PDB entry 8JUY | electron microscopy, 4.34 A resolution (low resolution: residue-level contacts below are approximate; hydrogen-bond / salt-bridge calls are withheld) | chains B and C of the 6 polymer chains in the assembly

# Chain B
Name: ATPase family AAA domain-containing protein 2
Source organism: Homo sapiens
Notes: EC 3.6.1.-
UniProtKB: Q6PL18 (ATAD2_HUMAN); the construct lacks a stretch of the UniProt sequence and is renumbered around it, so the offset changes along the chain: 403-946 = UniProt 403-946; 1104-1140 = UniProt 947-983; 1141-1320 = UniProt 1118-1297; 1321-1390 = UniProt 1321-1390
Chain sequence (831 residues; row label = number of the first residue in the row; note: 157 numbers in that range are skipped by the numbering (no residue carries them; nothing is unmodelled there)):
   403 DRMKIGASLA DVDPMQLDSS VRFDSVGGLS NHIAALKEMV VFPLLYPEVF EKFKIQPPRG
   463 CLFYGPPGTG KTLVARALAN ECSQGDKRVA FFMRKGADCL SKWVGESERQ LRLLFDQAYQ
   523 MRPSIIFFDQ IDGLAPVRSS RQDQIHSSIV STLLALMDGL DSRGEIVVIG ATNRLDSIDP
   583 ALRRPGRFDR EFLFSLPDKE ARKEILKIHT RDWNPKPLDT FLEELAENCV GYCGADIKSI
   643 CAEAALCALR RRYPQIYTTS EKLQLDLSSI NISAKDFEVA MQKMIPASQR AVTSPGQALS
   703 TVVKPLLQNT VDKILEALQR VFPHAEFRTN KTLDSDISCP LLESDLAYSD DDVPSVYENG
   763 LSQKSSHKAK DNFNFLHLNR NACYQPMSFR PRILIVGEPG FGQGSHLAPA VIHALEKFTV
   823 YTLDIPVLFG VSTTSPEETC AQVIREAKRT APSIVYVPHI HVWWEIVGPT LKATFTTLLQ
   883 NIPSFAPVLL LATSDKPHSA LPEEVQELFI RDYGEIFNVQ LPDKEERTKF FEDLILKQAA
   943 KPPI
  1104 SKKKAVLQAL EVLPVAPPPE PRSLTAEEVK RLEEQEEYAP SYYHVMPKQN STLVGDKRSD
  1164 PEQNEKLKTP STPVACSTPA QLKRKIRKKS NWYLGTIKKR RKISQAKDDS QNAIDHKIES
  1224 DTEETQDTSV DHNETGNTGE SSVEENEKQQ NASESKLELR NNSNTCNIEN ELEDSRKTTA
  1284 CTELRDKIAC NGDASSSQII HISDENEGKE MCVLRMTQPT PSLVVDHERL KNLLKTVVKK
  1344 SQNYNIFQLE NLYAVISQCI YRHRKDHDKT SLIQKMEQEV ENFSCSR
Disordered / not traced: 403-421, 695-696, 730-785, 1104-1329, 1390
Sequence notes: engineered mutation Gln532 (Glu in Q6PL18)
Curated features (UniProtKB/Swiss-Prot):
  - binding site (ATP): Gly467 to Thr474
  - modified residue: Ser410 (Phosphoserine), Ser746 (Phosphoserine), Ser751 (Phosphoserine), Ser1162 (Phosphoserine), Thr1172 (Phosphothreonine), Thr1175 (Phosphothreonine), Thr1199 (Phosphothreonine), Ser1223 (Phosphoserine), Ser1256 (Phosphoserine), Ser1258 (Phosphoserine), Ser1266 (Phosphoserine), Thr1323 (Phosphothreonine)
  - cross-link (Glycyl lysine isopeptide (Lys-Gly)): Lys1151 (interchain with G-Cter in SUMO2), Lys1171 (interchain with G-Cter in SUMO2), Lys1259 (interchain with G-Cter in SUMO2)
Ligand contacts:
  - ATP (adenosine-5'-triphosphate), molecule 1: Ser427, Pro468, Pro469, Gly470, Thr471, Gly472, Lys473, Thr474, Leu475, Asp531, Gln532, His611, Gly636
  - ATP, molecule 2: Asp560, Arg586, Arg589
Reported in the primary citation:
  - mutagenesis - E532Q: increased stability
  - mutagenesis - D415A/E532Q/R540A: decreased stability

# Chain C
Name: ATPase family AAA domain-containing protein 2
Source organism: Homo sapiens
Notes: EC 3.6.1.-
UniProtKB: Q6PL18 (ATAD2_HUMAN); the construct lacks a stretch of the UniProt sequence and is renumbered around it, so the offset changes along the chain: 403-945 = UniProt 403-945; 1103-1140 = UniProt 946-983; 1141-1320 = UniProt 1118-1297; 1321-1390 = UniProt 1321-1390
Chain sequence (831 residues; row label = number of the first residue in the row; note: 157 numbers in that range are skipped by the numbering (no residue carries them; nothing is unmodelled there)):
   403 DRMKIGASLA DVDPMQLDSS VRFDSVGGLS NHIAALKEMV VFPLLYPEVF EKFKIQPPRG
   463 CLFYGPPGTG KTLVARALAN ECSQGDKRVA FFMRKGADCL SKWVGESERQ LRLLFDQAYQ
   523 MRPSIIFFDQ IDGLAPVRSS RQDQIHSSIV STLLALMDGL DSRGEIVVIG ATNRLDSIDP
   583 ALRRPGRFDR EFLFSLPDKE ARKEILKIHT RDWNPKPLDT FLEELAENCV GYCGADIKSI
   643 CAEAALCALR RRYPQIYTTS EKLQLDLSSI NISAKDFEVA MQKMIPASQR AVTSPGQALS
   703 TVVKPLLQNT VDKILEALQR VFPHAEFRTN KTLDSDISCP LLESDLAYSD DDVPSVYENG
   763 LSQKSSHKAK DNFNFLHLNR NACYQPMSFR PRILIVGEPG FGQGSHLAPA VIHALEKFTV
   823 YTLDIPVLFG VSTTSPEETC AQVIREAKRT APSIVYVPHI HVWWEIVGPT LKATFTTLLQ
   883 NIPSFAPVLL LATSDKPHSA LPEEVQELFI RDYGEIFNVQ LPDKEERTKF FEDLILKQAA
   943 KPP
  1103 ISKKKAVLQA LEVLPVAPPP EPRSLTAEEV KRLEEQEEYA PSYYHVMPKQ NSTLVGDKRS
  1163 DPEQNEKLKT PSTPVACSTP AQLKRKIRKK SNWYLGTIKK RRKISQAKDD SQNAIDHKIE
  1223 SDTEETQDTS VDHNETGNTG ESSVEENEKQ QNASESKLEL RNNSNTCNIE NELEDSRKTT
  1283 ACTELRDKIA CNGDASSSQI IHISDENEGK EMCVLRMTQP TPSLVVDHER LKNLLKTVVK
  1343 KSQNYNIFQL ENLYAVISQC IYRHRKDHDK TSLIQKMEQE VENFSCSR
Disordered / not traced: 403-420, 691, 728-785, 1103-1329
Sequence notes: engineered mutation Gln532 (Glu in Q6PL18)
Curated features (UniProtKB/Swiss-Prot):
  - binding site (ATP): Gly467 to Thr474
  - modified residue: Ser410 (Phosphoserine), Ser746 (Phosphoserine), Ser751 (Phosphoserine), Ser1162 (Phosphoserine), Thr1172 (Phosphothreonine), Thr1175 (Phosphothreonine), Thr1199 (Phosphothreonine), Ser1223 (Phosphoserine), Ser1256 (Phosphoserine), Ser1258 (Phosphoserine), Ser1266 (Phosphoserine), Thr1323 (Phosphothreonine)
  - cross-link (Glycyl lysine isopeptide (Lys-Gly)): Lys1151 (interchain with G-Cter in SUMO2), Lys1171 (interchain with G-Cter in SUMO2), Lys1259 (interchain with G-Cter in SUMO2)
Ligand contacts:
  - ATP (adenosine-5'-triphosphate), molecule 1: Ser427, Val428, Gly429, Leu431, Pro469, Gly470, Thr471, Gly472, Lys473, Thr474, Leu475, Gln532, Asn575, Ile607, His611, Gly636, Ala637, Lys640
  - ATP, molecule 2: Leu556, Asp560, Arg586, Arg589
Reported in the primary citation:
  - mutagenesis - E532Q: increased stability
  - mutagenesis - D415A/E532Q/R540A: decreased stability

# Interface between chain B and chain C
Pairs across the interface (69):
  Lys439(B) - Tyr659(C)
  Glu440(B) - Leu648(C)
  Glu440(B) - Tyr659(C)
  Phe444(B) - Ile658(C)
  Phe444(B) - Tyr659(C)
  Leu447(B) - Lys664(C)
  Tyr448(B) - Ile658(C)
  Tyr448(B) - Glu663(C)
  Tyr448(B) - Lys664(C)
  Tyr448(B) - Leu665(C)
  Glu450(B) - Lys664(C)
  Lys454(B) - Leu669(C)
  Phe455(B) - Trp615(C)
  Phe455(B) - Ala647(C)
  Lys456(B) - Asp614(C)
  Ile457(B) - Ala647(C)
  Glu510(B) - Ala499(C)
  Arg540(B) - Asp534(C)
  Arg540(B) - Asn575(C)
  Arg540(B) - Arg576(C)
  Gln546(B) - Pro538(C)
  Thr554(B) - Ala499(C)
  Leu556(B) - Gln532(C)
  Ala557(B) - Lys497(C)
  Ala557(B) - Gln532(C)
  Gly561(B) - Arg478(C)
  Leu562(B) - Arg478(C)
  Leu562(B) - Phe493(C)
  Leu562(B) - Met495(C)
  Asp563(B) - Arg478(C)
  Ser564(B) - Arg478(C)
  Arg585(B) - Arg692(C)
  Arg586(B) - Gly470(C)
  Arg586(B) - Ala637(C)
  Pro587(B) - Ala637(C)
  Pro587(B) - Asp638(C)
  Asp591(B) - Ser641(C)
  Arg592(B) - Glu645(C)
  Pro725(B) - Gln1361(C)
  Glu728(B) - Arg1365(C)
  Tyr786(B) - Gln940(C)
  Tyr786(B) - Tyr1364(C)
  Gln787(B) - Tyr1364(C)
  Pro788(B) - Tyr1364(C)
  Met789(B) - Tyr1356(C)
  Met789(B) - Ala1357(C)
  Met789(B) - Ser1360(C)
  Met789(B) - Gln1361(C)
  Phe791(B) - Phe1350(C)
  Phe791(B) - Glu1353(C)
  Phe791(B) - Asn1354(C)
  Glu839(B) - Phe831(C)
  Glu840(B) - Phe831(C)
  Glu840(B) - Gly832(C)
  Glu840(B) - Val833(C)
  Glu840(B) - Ser834(C)
  Arg847(B) - Ala693(C)
  Arg851(B) - Ile687(C)
  Thr872(B) - Ile868(C)
  Ala875(B) - Ile868(C)
  Ser886(B) - His808(C)
  Phe887(B) - Glu1353(C)
  Ile912(B) - Ser1389(C)
  Asp914(B) - Ser1387(C)
  Asp914(B) - Cys1388(C)
  Asp914(B) - Ser1389(C)
  Tyr915(B) - Gln1351(C)
  Tyr915(B) - Asn1354(C)
  Tyr915(B) - Ser1389(C)
Also at the interface, not in a pair above, chain B (58 interface residues in all): Ala436, Val451, Pro460, Val506, Gly507, Arg514, Ser550, Ser553, Leu558, Phe590, Ser790, Ser837, Thr876, Leu880, Gln882
Also at the interface, not in a pair above, chain C (68 interface residues in all): Pro469, Thr474, Ala477, Asp500, Leu502, Ser503, Gly535, His548, Asn616, Ala644, Leu651, Thr661, Leu667, Ile672, Met686, Val704, Ser807, Ile827, Pro828, His861

# In short
58 residues of chain B and 68 residues of chain C are in contact. One ATP molecule is bound between chain B
and chain C. Bound to chain B: ATP. Bound to chain C: ATP. The paper reports that E532Q of chain B increases
stability; D415A/E532Q/R540A of chain B reduce stability; 4 substitutions were tested in all.
Both chains are ATPase family AAA domain-containing protein 2 (Homo sapiens). Entry 8JUY (Human ATAD2 Walker B
mutant-H3/H4K5Q complex, ATP state (Class II)) was determined by electron microscopy, deposited together with
8H3H, 8JUW and 8JUZ.
